PDB entry 6UML | X-ray diffraction, 3.58 A resolution | chains A and C of the 3 polymer chains in the assembly

Chain A:
Molecule: DNA damage-binding protein 1
Source organism: Homo sapiens
UniProt: Q16531 (DDB1_HUMAN); numbering as in UniProt (aligned over 1-1140)
Chain sequence (1140 residues; each row starts with the number of its first residue):
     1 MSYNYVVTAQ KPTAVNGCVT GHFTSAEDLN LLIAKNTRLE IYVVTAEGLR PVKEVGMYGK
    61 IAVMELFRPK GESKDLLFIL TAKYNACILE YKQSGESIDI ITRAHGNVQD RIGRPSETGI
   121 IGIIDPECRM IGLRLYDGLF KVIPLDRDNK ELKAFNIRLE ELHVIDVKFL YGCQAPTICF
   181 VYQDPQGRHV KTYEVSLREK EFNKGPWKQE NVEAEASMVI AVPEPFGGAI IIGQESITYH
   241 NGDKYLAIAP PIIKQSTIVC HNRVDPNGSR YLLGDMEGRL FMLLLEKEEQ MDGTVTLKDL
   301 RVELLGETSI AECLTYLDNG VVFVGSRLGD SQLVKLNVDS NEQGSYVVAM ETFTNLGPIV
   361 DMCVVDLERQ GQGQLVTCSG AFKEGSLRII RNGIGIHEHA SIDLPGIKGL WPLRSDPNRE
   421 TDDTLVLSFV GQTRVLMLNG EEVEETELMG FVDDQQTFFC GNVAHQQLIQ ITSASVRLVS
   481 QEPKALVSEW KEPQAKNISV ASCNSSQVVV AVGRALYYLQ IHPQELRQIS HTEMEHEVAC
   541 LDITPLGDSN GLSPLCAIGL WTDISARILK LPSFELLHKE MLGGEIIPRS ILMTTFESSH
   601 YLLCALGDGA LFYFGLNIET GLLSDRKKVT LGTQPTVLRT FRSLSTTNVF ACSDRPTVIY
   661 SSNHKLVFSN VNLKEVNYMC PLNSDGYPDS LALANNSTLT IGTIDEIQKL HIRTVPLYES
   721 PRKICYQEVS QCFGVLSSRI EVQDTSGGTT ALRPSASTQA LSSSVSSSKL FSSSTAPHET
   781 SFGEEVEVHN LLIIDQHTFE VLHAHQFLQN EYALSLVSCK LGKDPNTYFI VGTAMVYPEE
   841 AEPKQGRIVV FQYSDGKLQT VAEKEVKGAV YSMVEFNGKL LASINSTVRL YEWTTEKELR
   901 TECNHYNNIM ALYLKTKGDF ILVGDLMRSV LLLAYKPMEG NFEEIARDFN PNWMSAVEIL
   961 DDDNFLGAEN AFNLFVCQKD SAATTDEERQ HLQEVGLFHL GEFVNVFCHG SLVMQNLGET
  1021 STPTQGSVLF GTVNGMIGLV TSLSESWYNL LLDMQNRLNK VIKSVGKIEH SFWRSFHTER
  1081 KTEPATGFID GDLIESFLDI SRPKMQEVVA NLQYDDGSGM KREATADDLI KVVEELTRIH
Disordered / not traced: 1, 47-48, 94-96, 370-371, 547-550, 577, 626, 746-748, 772-783, 981-986, 1014-1023, 1079-1080, 1117-1120
Cystine bridges: Cys-18/Cys-313
Curated features (UniProtKB/Swiss-Prot):
  - modified residue: Ser-2 (N-acetylserine), Lys-1067 (N6-acetyllysine), Thr-1125 (Phosphothreonine)
  - cross-link: Lys-1121 (Glycyl lysine isopeptide (Lys-Gly) (interchain with G-Cter in SUMO2))
  - natural variant: Asp-184 to Gln-186 (deletion: In WHIKERS), Arg-188 (R188Q: In WHIKERS; R188W: In WHIKERS), Glu-213 (E213K: In WHIKERS), Phe-429 (F429V: In WHIKERS)
  - mutagenesis: Tyr-316 to Asn-319 (Impairs interaction with DDA1), Glu-537 (E537A: Slightly impairs interaction with CUL4A), Trp-561 (W561A: Strongly impairs interaction with CUL4A), Glu-840 to Glu-842 (Impairs interaction with AMBRA1, DTL, DET1, DCAF1, DCAF5, DCAF11 and DCAF8), Met-910 to Tyr-913 (Impairs interaction with AMBRA1, DTL and DCAF5), Trp-953 (W953A: Impairs interaction with AMBRA1, ERCC8, DCAF5 and DCAF11)

Chain C:
Molecule: Protein cereblon
Source organism: Homo sapiens
UniProt: Q96SW2 (CRBN_HUMAN); numbering as in UniProt (aligned over 40-442)
Chain sequence (406 residues; numbered 37 to 442; the number before each row is that of its first residue):
    37 GSMEAKKPNI INFDTSLPTS HTYLGADMEE FHGRTLHDDD SCQVIPVLPQ VMMILIPGQT
    97 LPLQLFHPQE VSMVRNLIQK DRTFAVLAYS NVQEREAQFG TTAEIYAYRE EQDFGIEIVK
   157 VKAIGRQRFK VLELRTQSDG IQQAKVQILP ECVLPSTMSA VQLESLNKCQ IFPSKPVSRE
   217 DQCSYKWWQK YQKRKFHCAN LTSWPRWLYS LYDAETLMDR IKKQLREWDE NLKDDSLPSN
   277 PIDFSYRVAA CLPIDDVLRI QLLKIGSAIQ RLRCELDIMN KCTSLCCKQC QETEITTKNE
   337 IFSLSLCGPM AAYVNPHGYV HETLTVYKAC NLNLIGRPST EHSWFPGYAW TVAQCKICAS
   397 HIGWKFTATK KDMSPQKFWG LTRSALLPTI PDTEDEISPD KVILCL
Disordered / not traced: 37-47, 61-66, 124, 127-131, 167-178, 209-219, 266-272, 428-442
Differences from the reference sequence: expression tag (37-39)
Metal / ion sites: Zn2+: Cys-323, Cys-326, Cys-391, Cys-394
Small-molecule neighbours: S-Pomalidomide (Y70): Val-350, Asn-351, Pro-352, His-353, Glu-377, His-378, Ser-379, Trp-380, Trp-386, Trp-400, Phe-402
Curated features (UniProtKB/Swiss-Prot):
  - binding site (Zn(2+)): Cys-323, Cys-326, Cys-391, Cys-394
  - binding site ((S)-thalidomide): His-378, Trp-380, Trp-386
  - natural variant: Cys-391 (C391R: In MRT2)
  - mutagenesis: Tyr-384 (Y384A: Abolishes thalidomide-binding without affecting DCX protein ligase complex activity; when associated with A-386), Trp-386 (W386A: Abolishes thalidomide-binding without affecting DCX protein ligase complex activity; when associated with A-384 ...), Arg-419 to Leu-442 (Fails to rescue increased BK channel activity and decreased probability of neurotransmission in a mouse hippocampal neuron model)

Interface between chain A and chain C:
Pairs across the interface (75; chain A residue first):
  Asn-16(A) with Glu-200(C)
  Glu-117(A) with Gln-206(C); Ile-207(C)
  Thr-118(A) with Asn-203(C); Lys-204(C); Ile-207(C)
  Ile-165(A) with Lys-204(C); Ile-207(C), hydrophobic
  Gln-183(A) with Ile-207(C); Phe-208(C)
  Arg-188(A) with Ile-207(C), hydrogen bond (side chain-backbone)
  Ser-217(A) with Lys-204(C)
  Met-218(A) with Lys-204(C)
  Ile-258(A) with Lys-204(C)
  Val-259(A) with Ser-201(C); Leu-202(C), hydrophobic; Lys-204(C), hydrogen bond (backbone-side chain)
  Met-276(A) with Leu-202(C), hydrophobic; His-233(C)
  Glu-312(A) with Leu-199(C); Glu-200(C); Ser-201(C), hydrogen bond
  Arg-327(A) with Leu-199(C)
  Leu-328(A) with Leu-237(C), hydrophobic
  Pro-358(A) with Leu-237(C), hydrophobic
  Val-360(A) with Thr-238(C); Ser-239(C)
  Phe-382(A) with Asn-236(C)
  Arg-722(A) with Ala-235(C); Thr-238(C), hydrogen bond (side chain-backbone); Ser-239(C); Trp-240(C)
  Lys-723(A) with Ser-239(C)
  Glu-787(A) with Arg-242(C), salt bridge
  Tyr-812(A) with Pro-241(C); Trp-243(C)
  Leu-814(A) with Pro-241(C), hydrophobic; Trp-243(C), hydrophobic
  Val-836(A) with Trp-243(C)
  Pro-838(A) with Gln-225(C)
  Ala-841(A) with Leu-247(C); Arg-256(C)
  Glu-842(A) with Leu-247(C)
  Pro-843(A) with Trp-243(C), hydrophobic
  Tyr-871(A) with Trp-243(C); Leu-244(C), hydrophobic
  Met-910(A) with Leu-244(C), hydrophobic; Tyr-248(C); Arg-309(C)
  Leu-912(A) with Trp-240(C); Leu-244(C), hydrophobic
  Tyr-913(A) with Trp-240(C)
  Leu-926(A) with Thr-193(C); Tyr-245(C), hydrophobic; Tyr-248(C), hydrophobic
  Met-927(A) with Leu-190(C), hydrophobic; Tyr-248(C), hydrophobic; Ile-305(C), hydrophobic; Gln-306(C)
  Pro-951(A) with Leu-190(C); Gln-306(C)
  Asn-952(A) with Leu-190(C)
  Trp-953(A) with Leu-190(C); Pro-191(C), hydrogen bond (side chain-backbone); Ser-192(C), hydrogen bond (side chain-backbone); Thr-193(C); Tyr-248(C), hydrophobic
  Asn-970(A) with Ala-196(C)
  Phe-972(A) with Ala-196(C)
  Phe-1003(A) with Ala-196(C), hydrophobic
  Asn-1005(A) with Leu-237(C), hydrogen bond (side chain-backbone); Thr-238(C); Ser-239(C)
  Val-1033(A) with Val-197(C), hydrophobic; Leu-237(C)
Other interface residues (no listed pair), chain A (49 interface residues in all): Ala-62, His-163, Val-164, Asp-166, Ala-834, Ala-869, Asp-925, Ser-955
Other interface residues (no listed pair), chain C (37 interface residues in all): Cys-188, Ser-195, Ser-303

Overview:
Chain A and chain C form an interface of 49 and 37 residues respectively; the contacts include 7 hydrogen
bonds and 1 salt bridge. Polar pairs include Glu-787(A)/Arg-242(C), Arg-188(A)/Ile-207(C) and
Val-259(A)/Lys-204(C). Ligands of chain C: S-Pomalidomide.
Here chain A is DNA damage-binding protein 1 and chain C is Protein cereblon, both from Homo sapiens. Entry
6UML (Structural Basis for Thalidomide Teratogenicity Revealed by the Cereblon-DDB1-SALL4-Pomalidomide
Complex) was determined by X-ray diffraction.
